PDB entry 9LRR | electron microscopy, 2.68 A resolution | chains E and F of the 6 polymer chains in the assembly

Chain E:
Molecule: Na(+)-translocating NADH-quinone reductase subunit E
Source organism: Vibrio cholerae O395
Notes: EC 7.2.1.1
UniProtKB: A5F5Y5 (NQRE_VIBC3); residues 1-198 here = UniProt positions 1-198
Chain sequence (198 residues; numbered 1 to 198; the number before each row is that of its first residue):
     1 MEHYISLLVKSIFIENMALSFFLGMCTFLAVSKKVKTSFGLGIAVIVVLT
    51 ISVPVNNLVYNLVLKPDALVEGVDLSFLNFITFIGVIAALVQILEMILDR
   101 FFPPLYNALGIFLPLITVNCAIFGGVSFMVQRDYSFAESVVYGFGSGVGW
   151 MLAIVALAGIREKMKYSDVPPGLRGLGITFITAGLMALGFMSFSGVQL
Bound ions: 2Fe-2S cluster Fe: Cys26, Cys120 (shared with 2 residues of chain D)
Residues lining bound ligands: 2Fe-2S cluster (FES): Gly24, Met25, Cys26, Cys120

Chain F:
Molecule: Na(+)-translocating NADH-quinone reductase subunit F
Source organism: Vibrio cholerae O395
Notes: EC 7.2.1.1
UniProtKB: A5F5Y4 (NQRF_VIBC3); residue numbers follow UniProt; this construct covers 1-408
Chain sequence (414 residues; row label = number of the first residue in the row):
     1 MSTIIFGVVMFTLIILALVLVILFAKSKLVPTGDITISINGDPEKAIVTQ
    51 PGGKLLTALAGAGVFVSSACGGGGSCGQCRVKIKSGGGDILPTELDHISK
   101 GEAREGERLACQVAVKADMDLELPEEIFGVKKWECTVISNDNKATFIKEL
   151 KLAIPDGESVPFRAGGYIQIEAPAHHVKYADFDVPEKYRGDWDKFNLFRY
   201 ESKVDEPIIRAYSMANYPEEFGIIMLNVRIATPPPNNPNVPPGQMSSYIW
   251 SLKAGDKCTISGPFGEFFAKDTDAEMVFIGGGAGMAPMRSHIFDQLKRLK
   301 SKRKMSYWYGARSKREMFYVEDFDGLAAENDNFVWHCALSDPQPEDNWTG
   351 YTGFIHNVLYENYLKDHEAPEDCEYYMCGPPMMNAAVINMLKNLGVEEEN
   401 ILLDDFGGHHHHHH
Disordered / not traced: 409-414
Construct notes: expression tag (409-414)
UniProt features mapped onto this chain:
  - binding site ([2Fe-2S] cluster): Cys70, Cys76, Cys79, Cys111
  - mutagenesis: Cys70 (C70A: Loss of the 2Fe-2S center, but does not affect flavin content. Exhibits very low NADH:quinone oxidoreductase activity), Cys76 (C76A: Loss of the 2Fe-2S center, but does not affect flavin content. Exhibits very low NADH:quinone oxidoreductase activity), Cys79 (C79A: Loss of the 2Fe-2S center, but does not affect flavin content. Exhibits very low NADH:quinone oxidoreductase activity), Cys111 (C111A: Loss of the 2Fe-2S center, but does not affect flavin content. Exhibits very low NADH:quinone oxidoreductase activity), Arg210 (R210L: Decreases flavin content, but does not affect the 2Fe-2S center. Exhibits very low NADH:quinone oxidoreductase activity), Tyr212 (Y212L: Decreases flavin content, but does not affect the 2Fe-2S center. Exhibits very low NADH:quinone oxidoreductase activity), Ser246 (S246A: Decreases flavin content, but does not affect the 2Fe-2S center. Exhibits very low NADH:quinone oxidoreductase activity)
Bound ions: 2Fe-2S cluster Fe: Cys76, Cys79, Cys111
Residues lining bound ligands:
  - FAD (flavin-adenine dinucleotide): Tyr167, Arg210, Ala211, Tyr212, Ser213, Asn227, Arg229, Ala231, Thr232, Pro233, Pro234, Asn237, Val240, Pro241, Pro242, Gly243, Gln244, Met245, Ser246, Ser247, Phe406, Gly407
  - 2Fe-2S cluster (FES): Ala69, Cys70, Gly71, Gly72, Gly74, Cys76, Gly77, Gln78, Cys79, Cys111

Interface between chain E and chain F:
Contacting residue pairs - 16 pairs, chain E then chain F:
  Val63(E) - Met10(F)  hydrophobic
  Leu69(E) - Met10(F)  hydrophobic
  Leu78(E) - Met10(F)  hydrophobic
  Leu78(E) - Phe11(F)  hydrophobic
  Ile81(E) - Phe11(F)  hydrophobic
  Thr82(E) - Ile14(F)
  Gly85(E) - Leu18(F)
  Ala89(E) - Leu18(F)  hydrophobic
  Gln92(E) - Ile22(F)
  Ile93(E) - Val21(F)  hydrophobic
  Ile93(E) - Ala25(F)  hydrophobic
  Met96(E) - Ala25(F)
  Met96(E) - Lys26(F)
  Met96(E) - Leu29(F)
  Ile97(E) - Leu29(F)
  Arg100(E) - Leu29(F)
Other interface residues (no listed pair), chain E (19 interface residues in all): Val70, Val73, Asp74, Leu75, Phe77, Val86, Phe101
Other interface residues (no listed pair), chain F (14 interface residues in all): Thr3, Phe6, Gly7, Ile15, Val30

In short:
The interface between chain E and chain F involves 19 residues on one side and 14 on the other. Chain E binds
2Fe-2S cluster. Chain F binds 2Fe-2S cluster and flavin-adenine dinucleotide. From UniProt: 4 [2Fe-2S]
cluster-binding residues and 7 mutagenesis sites on chain F.
Here chain E is Na(+)-translocating NADH-quinone reductase subunit E and chain F is Na(+)-translocating
NADH-quinone reductase subunit F, both from Vibrio cholerae O395. Entry 9LRR (Cryo-EM structure of
Na+-translocating NADH-ubiquinone oxidoreductase NqrB-G141A mutant from Vibrio cholerae with bound korormicin
A) was determined by electron microscopy.
